Entry 9MH0 (electron microscopy, 2.90 A resolution); this record covers chains 7 and 8 of the 18 polymer chains in the assembly.

== Chain 7 ==
Protein: LHCA7
Organism: Dunaliella salina
Chain sequence (256 residues; each row starts with the number of its first residue):
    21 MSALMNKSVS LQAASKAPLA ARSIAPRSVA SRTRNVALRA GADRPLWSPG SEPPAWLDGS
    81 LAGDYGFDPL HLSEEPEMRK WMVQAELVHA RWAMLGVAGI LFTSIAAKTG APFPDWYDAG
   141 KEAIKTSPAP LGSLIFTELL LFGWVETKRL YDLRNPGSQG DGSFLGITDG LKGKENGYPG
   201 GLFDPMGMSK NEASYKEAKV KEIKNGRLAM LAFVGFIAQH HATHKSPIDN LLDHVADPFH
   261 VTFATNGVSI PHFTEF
Unresolved in the structure: 21-62, 272-276
Metal / ion sites: chlorophyll a Mg (8 sites), coordinated by Glu106, His109, Glu166, Glu222, Asn225, Gln239, His254, Ser269
Residues lining bound ligands:
  - beta-carotene (BCR): Trp112, Leu161, Phe162, Trp164, Val165, Phe184, Leu185
  - chlorophyll b (CHL), molecule 1: Pro65, Leu66, Trp67, Ser68, Pro69, Tyr85, Phe87
  - chlorophyll b (CHL), molecule 2: Gln104, Val108, Arg111, Trp112, Phe162, Trp164, Val165, Lys168, Arg169, Asp172, Gln179, Phe184, Leu191, Lys192, Gly193, Gly197, Pro199, Phe203
  - chlorophyll b (CHL), molecule 3: Trp136, Tyr137, Asp138, Gly140, Lys141, Ile144, Leu151, Ile155, Glu158
  - chlorophyll b (CHL), molecule 4: Gly140, Ala143, Ile144, Ser147, Ala149, Leu154, Thr157, Glu158, Leu161, Phe162
  - chlorophyll a (CLA), molecule 1: Leu77, Leu81, Ala82, Gly83, Asp84, Tyr85, Gly86, Phe87, Asp88, Leu92, Ser93, Met102, Val103, Ala105, Glu106, His109, Arg227, Met230
  - chlorophyll a (CLA), molecule 2: Leu90, Leu92, Trp101, Met102, Ala105, His109, Phe233
  - chlorophyll a (CLA), molecule 3: Trp101, Gln104, Ala105, Val108, His109, Trp112, Glu158, Leu159, Phe162, Gly163, Glu166, Thr167, Arg169, Leu170
  - chlorophyll a (CLA), molecule 4: Arg111, Met114, Leu115, Ala118, Leu121, Phe122, Lys194, Tyr198, Pro199, Gly200, Phe203, Asp204, Met208, Ser209, Tyr215, Ala218, Lys219, Lys221, Glu222
  - chlorophyll a (CLA), molecule 5: Trp112, Leu115, Gly116, Ala118, Gly119, Phe122, Thr123, Phe133, Pro134, Ala139, Glu142
  - chlorophyll a (CLA), molecule 6: Ser153, Phe156, Thr157, Leu160, Leu161
  - chlorophyll a (CLA), molecule 7: Leu160, Leu161, Gly163, Trp164, Thr167, Lys168, Tyr171, Gln179, Ser183, Phe184
  - chlorophyll a (CLA), molecule 8: Met208, Lys221, Asn225, Leu228
  - chlorophyll a (CLA), molecule 9: Leu228, Leu231, Ala232, Val234, Gly235, Ala238, Gln239, Ala242, Thr243, Asn250, Leu251, Asp253, His254, Val261, Thr262, Phe263, Asn266, Ser269
  - chlorophyll a (CLA), molecule 10: Ala238, His241, Ala242, Phe263, Ser269, Ile270, Pro271
  - chlorophyll a (CLA), molecule 11: Leu251, His254, Val255, Pro258, Phe259, Thr262
  - chlorophyll a / 1,2-dipalmitoyl-phosphatidyl-glycerole: Glu217, Val220, Lys221, Lys224, Asn225, Leu228
  - lutein (LUT; (3r,3'r,6s)-4,5-didehydro-5,6-dihydro-beta,beta-carotene-3,3'-diol): Met114, Val117, Ala118, Leu121, Phe203, Asp204, Pro205, Met206, Gly207, Met208, Asn225, Leu228, Ala229, Ala232, Phe236, Gln239, Pro247, Asn250, Leu251
  - violaxanthin (XAT; (3s,5r,6s,3's,5'r,6's)-5,6,5',6'-diepoxy-5,6,5',6'- tetrahydro-beta,beta-carotene-3,3'-diol): Phe87, Asp88, Pro89, Leu90, His91, Leu92, His109, Trp112, Ala113, Gly116, Ile120, Trp136, Tyr137, Ala139, Met230, Phe233, Val234

== Chain 8 ==
Protein: LHCA8
Organism: Dunaliella salina
Chain sequence (254 residues; numbered 1 to 254; the number before each row is that of its first residue):
     1 MQVTQKQMMR ASGVKAPLSR RGVTVKASMQ GNWLPGSQTP AHLKDLKMAG NFGFDPLNLG
    61 AEPQALRWYQ QAELVHSRTA MMGVAGILIP GIFTKLGALN VPQWYEAGKV YIEGEGAIPF
   121 GTLLMTTLFS YAFVEGKRWQ DFRKPGSQAE PGTFFGLESQ FKGTENGYPG GIFDPLGYSK
   181 TSPEKLDELK LKEIKNGRLA MVAFLGFAGQ YGATGKGPID NLADHLADPW HNTFAENGIS
   241 VPGLSAVEQA AANL
Unresolved in the structure: 1-27, 254
Metal / ion sites: chlorophyll a Mg (9 sites), coordinated by Trp33, Glu73, His76, Glu135, Glu193, Asn196, Gln210, His225, Ser240
Residues lining bound ligands:
  - beta-carotene (BCR): Ser130, Tyr131, Phe133, Val134, Thr153, Phe154, Phe155
  - chlorophyll b (CHL), molecule 1: Gln71, Val75, Arg78, Thr79, Tyr131, Phe133, Val134, Lys137, Arg138, Asp141, Gln148, Phe154, Phe161, Gly167, Pro169, Phe173
  - chlorophyll b (CHL), molecule 2: Trp104, Tyr105, Glu106, Ala107, Gly108, Lys109, Ile112, Phe120, Leu123, Leu124, Phe204, Tyr211
  - chlorophyll b (CHL), molecule 3: Gly108, Tyr111, Ile112, Ile118, Leu123, Thr126, Thr127, Ser130, Tyr131
  - chlorophyll b (CHL), molecule 4: Phe129, Ala132, Phe133, Gly136, Lys137, Gln140, Gln148, Thr153
  - chlorophyll a (CLA), molecule 1: Gly31, Asn32, Trp33, Leu34, Pro35, Phe52, Phe54
  - chlorophyll a (CLA), molecule 2: Leu43, Leu46, Met48, Ala49, Gly50, Asn51, Phe52, Gly53, Phe54, Asp55, Leu59, Gly60, Leu66, Tyr69, Gln70, Ala72, Glu73, Arg198, Met201, Val202, Leu205
  - chlorophyll a (CLA), molecule 3: Glu62, Gln64, Ala65, Trp68, Tyr69, Trp139, Arg143
  - chlorophyll a (CLA), molecule 4: Trp68, Gln71, Ala72, Val75, His76, Thr79, Thr127, Leu128, Tyr131, Ala132, Glu135, Arg138, Trp139
  - chlorophyll a (CLA), molecule 5: Trp68, Tyr69, Ala72, His76, Phe204, Leu205
  - chlorophyll a (CLA), molecule 6: Arg78, Met81, Met82, Thr164, Tyr168, Pro169, Gly170, Phe173, Asp174, Tyr178, Ser179, Leu186, Leu189, Lys190, Lys192, Glu193
  - chlorophyll a (CLA), molecule 7: Thr79, Met82, Gly83, Ala85, Gly86, Ile89, Pro90, Val101, Ala107, Tyr111
  - chlorophyll a (CLA), molecule 8: Thr122, Met125, Thr126, Phe129, Ser130, Phe133
  - chlorophyll a (CLA), molecule 9: Glu188, Leu191, Lys192, Lys195, Asn196, Leu199
  - chlorophyll a (CLA), molecule 10: Leu189, Lys192, Asn196, Leu199
  - chlorophyll a (CLA), molecule 11: Val202, Leu205, Gly206, Gln210, Ala213, Thr214, Asn221, Leu222, Asp224, His225, Asn232, Thr233, Phe234, Asn237, Ser240
  - chlorophyll a (CLA), molecule 12: Gly209, Gly212, Ala213, Phe234, Ile239, Ser240, Val241, Pro242
  - chlorophyll a (CLA), molecule 13: Leu222, His225, Leu226, Pro229, Trp230, Thr233, Phe234
  - LMK / dodecyl-alpha-D-maltoside: Gly243, Ala246, Val247
  - lutein (LUT; (3r,3'r,6s)-4,5-didehydro-5,6-dihydro-beta,beta-carotene-3,3'-diol): Met81, Met82, Val84, Ala85, Leu88, Phe173, Asp174, Pro175, Leu176, Gly177, Tyr178, Asn196, Leu199, Ala200, Ala203, Phe207, Gln210, Pro218, Asn221, Leu222
  - phosphatidylethanolamine (PTY): Trp104, Ala208, Gly209, Tyr211, Gly212
  - violaxanthin (XAT; (3s,5r,6s,3's,5'r,6's)-5,6,5',6'-diepoxy-5,6,5',6'- tetrahydro-beta,beta-carotene-3,3'-diol): Phe54, Asp55, Pro56, Leu57, Asn58, Leu59, His76, Thr79, Ala80, Gly83, Gly86, Ile87, Trp104, Ala107, Met201, Phe204, Leu205

== Chain 7 / chain 8 interface ==
Contacting residue pairs (31):
  Lys141(7) - Ala251(8)
  Lys141(7) - Asn253(8)  hydrogen bond (side chain-backbone)
  Ile144(7) - Ala251(8)
  Lys145(7) - Ala252(8)
  Pro148(7) - Trp230(8)
  Pro148(7) - His231(8)
  Ala149(7) - Trp230(8)  hydrophobic
  Pro150(7) - Trp230(8)
  Pro150(7) - His231(8)
  Leu151(7) - Val247(8)  hydrophobic
  Leu151(7) - Glu248(8)
  Leu151(7) - Ala251(8)  hydrophobic
  Gly152(7) - Ala235(8)
  Gly152(7) - Leu244(8)
  Gly152(7) - Glu248(8)
  Ser153(7) - Trp230(8)
  Ser153(7) - Thr233(8)
  Ser153(7) - Ala235(8)
  Ile155(7) - Leu244(8)  hydrophobic
  Phe156(7) - Phe234(8)  hydrophobic
  Phe156(7) - Ala235(8)  hydrophobic
  Phe156(7) - Val241(8)  hydrophobic
  Phe156(7) - Leu244(8)  hydrophobic
  Thr157(7) - Trp230(8)
  Tyr171(7) - Leu34(8)
  Tyr171(7) - Pro35(8)
  Tyr171(7) - Gly36(8)
  Tyr171(7) - Ser37(8)
  Ser178(7) - Gly36(8)
  Gln179(7) - Pro35(8)  hydrogen bond (side chain-backbone)
  Ser183(7) - Pro35(8)
Other interface residues (no listed pair), chain 7 (21 interface residues in all): Leu154, Lys168, Arg174, Asn175, Asp181
Other interface residues (no listed pair), chain 8 (17 interface residues in all): Gln38

== In short ==
The interface between chain 7 and chain 8 involves 21 residues on one side and 17 on the other, with 2
hydrogen bonds. Polar pairs include Lys141(7)-Asn253(8) and Gln179(7)-Pro35(8). 2 chlorophyll a molecules are
bound between chain 7 and chain 8.
Chain 7 is LHCA7 and chain 8 is LHCA8, both from Dunaliella salina; the structure, Dunaliella salina PSI-LHCI
supercomplex, was determined by electron microscopy together with 9MGW, 9MGZ and 9MH1 from the same study.
